Entry 5A1U (electron microscopy, 13.00 A resolution (very low resolution: no residue pairs are listed; an interface is given only as per-side residue counts)); this record covers chains D and G of the 8 polymer chains in the assembly.

== Chain D ==
Molecule: Coatomer subunit beta'
Organism: Mus musculus
UniProt: O55029 (COPB2_MOUSE); residues 1-905 here = UniProt positions 1-905
Amino-acid sequence (905 residues; numbered 1 to 905; the number before each row is that of its first residue):
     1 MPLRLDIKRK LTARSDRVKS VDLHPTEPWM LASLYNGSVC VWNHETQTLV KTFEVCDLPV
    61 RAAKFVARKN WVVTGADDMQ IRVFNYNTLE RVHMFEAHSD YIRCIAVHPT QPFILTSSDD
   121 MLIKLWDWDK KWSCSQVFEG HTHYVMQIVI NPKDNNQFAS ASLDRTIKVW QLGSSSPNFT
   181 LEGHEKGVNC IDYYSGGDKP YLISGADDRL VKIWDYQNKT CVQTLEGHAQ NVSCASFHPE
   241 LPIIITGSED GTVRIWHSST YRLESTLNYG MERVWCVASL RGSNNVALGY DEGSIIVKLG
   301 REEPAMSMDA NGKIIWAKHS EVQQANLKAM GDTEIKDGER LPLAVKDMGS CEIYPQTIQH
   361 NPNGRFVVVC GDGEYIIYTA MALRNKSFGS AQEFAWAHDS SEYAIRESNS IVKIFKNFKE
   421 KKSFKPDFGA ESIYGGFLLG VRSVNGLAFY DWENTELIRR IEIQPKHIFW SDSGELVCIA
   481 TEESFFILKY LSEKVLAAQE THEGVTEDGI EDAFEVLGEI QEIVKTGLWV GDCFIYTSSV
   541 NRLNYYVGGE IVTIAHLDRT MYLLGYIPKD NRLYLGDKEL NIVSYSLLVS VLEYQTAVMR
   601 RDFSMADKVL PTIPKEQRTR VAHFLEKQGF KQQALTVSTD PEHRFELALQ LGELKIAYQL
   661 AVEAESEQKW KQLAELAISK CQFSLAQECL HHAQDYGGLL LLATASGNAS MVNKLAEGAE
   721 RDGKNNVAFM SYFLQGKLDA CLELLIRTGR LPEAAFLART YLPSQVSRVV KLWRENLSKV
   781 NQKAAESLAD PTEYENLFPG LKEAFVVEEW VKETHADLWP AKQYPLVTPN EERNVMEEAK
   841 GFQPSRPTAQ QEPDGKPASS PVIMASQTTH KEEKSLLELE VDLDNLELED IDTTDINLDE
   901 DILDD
Not modelled in the structure: 804-905
UniProt features mapped onto this chain:
  - modified residue: Lys627 (N6-acetyllysine), Ser859 (Phosphoserine)
  - mutagenesis: Arg254 (R254C: No effect on protein abundance. Mice homozygous for that mutation do not display any developmental abnormality)

== Chain G ==
Molecule: Coatomer subunit beta
Organism: Mus musculus
UniProt: Q9JIF7 (COPB_MOUSE); the author numbering skips numbers that UniProt does not, so the offset changes along the chain: 1-723 = UniProt 1-723; 739-968 = UniProt 724-953
Amino-acid sequence (968 residues; each row starts with the number of its first residue; note: 15 numbers in that range are skipped by the numbering (no residue carries them; nothing is unmodelled there); numbers below 1 keep their minus sign (Met-14 is residue -14)):
   -14 MHHHHHHENL YFQGHMTAAE NVCYTLINVP MDSEPPSEIS LKNDLEKGDV KSKTEALKKV
    46 IIMILNGEKL PGLLMTIIRF VLPLQDHTIK KLLLVFWEIV PKTTPDGRLL HEMILVCDAY
   106 RKDLQHPNEF IRGSTLRFLC KLKEAELLEP LMPAIRACLE HRHSYVRRNA VLAIYTIYRN
   166 FEHLIPDAPE LIHDFLVNEK DASCKRNAFM MLIHADQDRA LDYLSTCIDQ VQTFGDILQL
   226 VIVELIYKVC HANPSERARF IRCIYNLLQS SSPAVKYEAA GTLVTLSSAP TAIKAAAQCY
   286 IDLIIKESDN NVKLIVLDRL VELKEHPAHE RVLQDLVMDI LRVLSTPDLE VRKKTLQLAL
   346 DLVSSRNVEE LVIVLKKEVI KTNNVSEHED TDKYRQLLVR TLHSCSVRFP DMAANVIPVL
   406 MEFLSDSNEA AAADVLEFVR EAIQRFDNLR MLIVEKMLEV FHAIKSVKIY RGALWILGEY
   466 CSTKEDIQSV MTEVRRSLGE IPIVESEIKK EAGELKPEEE ITVGPVQKLV TEMGTYATQS
   526 ALSSSRPTKK EEDRPPLRGF LLDGDFFVAA SLATTLTKIA LRYVALVQEK KKQNSFVAEA
   586 MLLMATILHL GKSSLPKKPI TDDDVDRISL CLKVLSECSP LMNDIFNKEC RQSLSQMLSA
   646 KLEEEKLSQK KESEKRNVTV QPDDPISFMQ LTAKNEMNCK EDQFQLSLLA AMGNTQRKEA
   706 ADPLASKLNK VTQLTGFS
   739 DPVYAEAYVH VNQYDIVLDV LVVNQTSDTL QNCTLELATL GDLKLVEKPS PLTLAPHDFA
   799 NIKANVKVAS TENGIIFGNI VYDVSGAASD RNCVVLSDIH IDIMDYIQPA TCTDAEFRQM
   859 WAEFEWENKV TVNTNMTDLN DYLQHILKST NMKCLTPEKA LSGYCGFMAA NLYARSIFGE
   919 DALANVSIEK PVHQGPDAAV TGHIRIRAKS QGMALSLGDK INLSQKKTSL
Not modelled in the structure: -14 to 15, 599-723
Sequence notes: expression tag (-14 to 0)
UniProt features mapped onto this chain:
  - modified residue: Thr2 (N-acetylthreonine), Lys494 (N6-acetyllysine)

== How chain D and chain G interact ==
At this resolution (13 A) residue pairs are not listed: 6 residues of chain D and 4 of chain G lie at the interface.

== Summary ==
6 residues of chain D face 4 of chain G across their interface. From UniProt: one mutagenesis site on chain D.
Here chain D is Coatomer subunit beta' and chain G is Coatomer subunit beta, both from Mus musculus. Entry
5A1U (The structure of the COPI coat triad) was determined by electron microscopy (same publication as 5A1W
and 5A1X).
